5Q0L - chains A and B; structure by X-ray diffraction, 2.50 A resolution.

== Chain A ==
Protein: Bile acid receptor
Source organism: Homo sapiens
UniProtKB: Q96RI1 (NR1H4_HUMAN); residues 248-476 here correspond to UniProt positions 258-486 (UniProt number = residue number + 10)
Sequence (233 residues; numbered 244 to 476; the number before each row is that of its first residue):
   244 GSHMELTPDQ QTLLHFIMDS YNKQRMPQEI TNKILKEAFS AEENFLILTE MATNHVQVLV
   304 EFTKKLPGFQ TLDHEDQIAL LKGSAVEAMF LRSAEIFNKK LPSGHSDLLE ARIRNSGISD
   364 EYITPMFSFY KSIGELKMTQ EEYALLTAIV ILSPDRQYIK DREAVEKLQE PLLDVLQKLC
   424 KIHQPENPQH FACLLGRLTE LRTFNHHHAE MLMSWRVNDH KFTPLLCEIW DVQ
Unresolved in the structure: 244-246
Construct notes: expression tag (244-247); conflict Ala281 (Glu291 in Q96RI1), Ala354 (Glu364 in Q96RI1)
Modified / non-standard residues: Mse247 (selenomethionine); Mse261, Mse269, Mse294, Mse332, Mse369, Mse381, Mse454, Mse456 (selenomethionine; parent Met)
UniProt features mapped onto this chain:
  - binding site (chenodeoxycholate): Arg335, Tyr365, Tyr373, His451
  - modified residue: Thr446 (Phosphothreonine)
  - cross-link: Lys279 (Glycyl lysine isopeptide (Lys-Gly) (interchain with G-Cter in SUMO1))
Small-molecule neighbours: 9KY ((2S)-N,2-dicyclohexyl-2-{2-[4-(hydroxymethyl)phenyl]-1H-benzimidazol-1-yl}acetamide): Ile273, Ile277, Asn287, Ile290, Leu291, Mse294, Ala295, His298, Mse332, Phe333, Arg335, Ser336, Ile339, Phe340, Ile356, Ser359, Ile361, Mse369, Tyr373, His451, Mse454, Leu455, Trp458

== Chain B ==
Protein: Coactivator peptide src-1 HD3
UniProtKB: A8K1V4 (A8K1V4_HUMAN); numbering as in UniProt (aligned over 744-757)
Sequence (14 residues; row label = number of the first residue in the row):
   744 KDHQLLRYLL DKDE
Unresolved in the structure: 744, 756-757

== Interface between chain A and chain B ==
Pairs across the interface (21):
  Val303(A) with Leu752(B), hydrophobic; Leu753(B), hydrophobic
  Glu304(A) with Lys755(B), salt bridge
  Lys307(A) with Leu752(B), hydrogen bond (side chain-backbone)
  Phe312(A) with Leu753(B), hydrophobic
  His317(A) with Asp754(B), salt bridge
  Ile321(A) with His746(B); Leu749(B); Arg750(B); Leu753(B), hydrophobic
  Leu324(A) with Leu749(B), hydrophobic; Leu753(B), hydrophobic
  Lys325(A) with His746(B)
  Pro467(A) with Leu748(B)
  Leu468(A) with Leu748(B); Leu752(B), hydrophobic
  Glu471(A) with His746(B); Gln747(B), hydrogen bond (side chain-backbone); Leu748(B), hydrogen bond (side chain-backbone); Leu749(B), hydrogen bond (side chain-backbone)
  Ile472(A) with Leu749(B), hydrophobic
Also at the interface, not in a pair above, chain A (13 interface residues in all): Gln320
Also at the interface, not in a pair above, chain B (10 interface residues in all): Asp745

== In short ==
13 residues of chain A face 10 of chain B across their interface, with 4 hydrogen bonds and 2 salt bridges.
Among the polar pairs are Glu304(A)-Lys755(B), His317(A)-Asp754(B) and Lys307(A)-Leu752(B). Bound to chain A:
compound 9KY. From UniProt: 4 chenodeoxycholate-binding residues on chain A.
Here chain A is Bile acid receptor (Homo sapiens) and chain B is Coactivator peptide src-1 HD3. Entry 5Q0L
(Ligand binding to FARNESOID-X-RECEPTOR) was determined by X-ray diffraction, deposited together with 5Q0I,
5Q0J, 5Q0K, 5Q0M, 5Q0N, 5Q0O and 30 further entries.
